7OOT - chains B and C of the 4 polymer chains in the assembly; structure by X-ray diffraction, 2.25 A resolution.

== Chain B ==
Name: Interferon regulatory factor 4
Source organism: Homo sapiens
UniProt: Q15306 (IRF4_HUMAN); residues 20-139 here = UniProt positions 20-139
Chain sequence (141 residues; each row starts with the number of its first residue; numbers below 1 keep their minus sign (Met-1 is residue -1)):
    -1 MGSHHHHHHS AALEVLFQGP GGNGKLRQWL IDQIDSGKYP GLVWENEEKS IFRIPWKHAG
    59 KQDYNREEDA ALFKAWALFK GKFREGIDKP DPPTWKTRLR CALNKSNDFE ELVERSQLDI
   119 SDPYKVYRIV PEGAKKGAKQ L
Disordered / not traced: -1 to 21, 133-139
Sequence notes: initiating methionine (-1); expression tag (0-19)
UniProt features mapped onto this chain:
  - DNA-binding region: Asn21 to Pro129 (IRF tryptophan pentad repeat)
  - natural variant: Thr95 (T95R: In IMD131), Arg98 (R98W: In IMD131)
  - mutagenesis: Arg98 to Cys99 (Loss of DNA-binding transcription activator activity)

== Chain C ==
Molecule: 20-nt DNA strand
Sequence (20 nucleotides; each row starts with the number of its first residue):
     1 TCAACTGAAA CCGAGAAAGC

== Chain B / chain C interface ==
Contacting residue pairs (16; chain B residue first):
  Trp54(B) with DT6(C), hydrogen bond to the phosphate
  Lys55(B) with DC5(C), phosphate contact
  His56(B) with DA4(C), phosphate contact; DC5(C), sugar contact
  Ala57(B) with DA4(C), hydrogen bond to the phosphate; DC5(C), hydrogen bond to the phosphate
  Pro91(B) with DA4(C), phosphate contact; DC5(C), phosphate contact
  Lys94(B) with DC5(C), salt bridge to the phosphate; DT6(C), phosphate contact
  Thr95(B) with DT6(C), base contact
  Arg98(B) with DT6(C), salt bridge to the phosphate; DG7(C), salt bridge to the phosphate
  Cys99(B) with DA8(C), hydrogen bond to the base
  Asn102(B) with DG7(C), hydrogen bond to the phosphate
  Lys123(B) with DT6(C), salt bridge to the phosphate
Interface residues without a listed pair, chain B (13 interface residues in all): Gly58, Lys103
Interface residues without a listed pair, chain C (6 interface residues in all): DA10

== Summary ==
The interface between chain B and chain C involves 13 residues on one side and 6 on the other, with 5 hydrogen
bonds and 4 salt bridges. Polar contacts include Cys99(B)-DA8(C), Trp54(B)-DT6(C) and Ala57(B)-DA4(C).
Chain B is Interferon regulatory factor 4 (Homo sapiens) and chain C is a 20-nt DNA strand; the structure,
X-ray Structure of Interferon Regulatory Factor 4 DNA binding domain bound to an interferon-stimulated
response element, was determined by X-ray diffraction.
